8Z18 - chains A and F of the 8 polymer chains in the assembly; structure by electron microscopy, 3.94 A resolution.

# Chain A
Name: SIR2-like domain-containing protein
From: Bacillus subtilis subsp. natto (strain BEST195)
UniProt: D4G637 (D4G637_BACNB); residue numbers follow UniProt; this construct covers 1-1005
Amino-acid sequence (1005 residues; each row starts with the number of its first residue):
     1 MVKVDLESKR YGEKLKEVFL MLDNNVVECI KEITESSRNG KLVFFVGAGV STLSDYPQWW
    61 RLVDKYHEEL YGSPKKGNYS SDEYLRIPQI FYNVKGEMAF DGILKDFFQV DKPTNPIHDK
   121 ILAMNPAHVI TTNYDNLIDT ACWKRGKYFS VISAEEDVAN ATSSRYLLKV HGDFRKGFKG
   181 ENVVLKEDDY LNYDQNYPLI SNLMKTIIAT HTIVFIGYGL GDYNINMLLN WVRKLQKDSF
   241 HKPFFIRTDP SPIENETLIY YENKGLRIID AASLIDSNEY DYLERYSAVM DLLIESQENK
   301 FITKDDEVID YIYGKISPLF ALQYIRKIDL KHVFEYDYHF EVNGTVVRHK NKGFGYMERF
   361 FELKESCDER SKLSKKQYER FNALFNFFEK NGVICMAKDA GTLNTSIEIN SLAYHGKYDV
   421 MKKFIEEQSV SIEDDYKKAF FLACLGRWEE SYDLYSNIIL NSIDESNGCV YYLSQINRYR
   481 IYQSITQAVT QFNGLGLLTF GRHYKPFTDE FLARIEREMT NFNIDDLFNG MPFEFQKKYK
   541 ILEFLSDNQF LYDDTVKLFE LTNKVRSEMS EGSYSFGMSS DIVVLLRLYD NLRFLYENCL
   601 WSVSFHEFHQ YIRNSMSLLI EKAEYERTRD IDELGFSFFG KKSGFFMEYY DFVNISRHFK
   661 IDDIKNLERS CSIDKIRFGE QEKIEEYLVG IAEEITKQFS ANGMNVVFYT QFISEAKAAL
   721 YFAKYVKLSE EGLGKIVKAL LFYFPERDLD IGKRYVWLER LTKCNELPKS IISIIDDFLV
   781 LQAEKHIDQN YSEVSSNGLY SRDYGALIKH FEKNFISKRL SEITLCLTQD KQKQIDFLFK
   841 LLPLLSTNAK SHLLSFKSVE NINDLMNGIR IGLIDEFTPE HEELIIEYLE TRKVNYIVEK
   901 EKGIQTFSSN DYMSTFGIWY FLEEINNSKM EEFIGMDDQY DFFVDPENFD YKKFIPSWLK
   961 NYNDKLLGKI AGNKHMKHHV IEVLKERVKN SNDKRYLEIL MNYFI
Unresolved in the structure: 1-22

# Chain F
Name: Bacillus phage SPR Tube protein
From: Bacillus phage SPR
UniProt: A0A162TY69 (A0A162TY69_BACIU); residue numbers follow UniProt; this construct covers 1-264
Amino-acid sequence (264 residues; each row starts with the number of its first residue):
     1 MKTVIQDTAD VYFKRKSDGK LVFTAEAQTA SFSQAISEEK LRGGIGNKPL YILKSEKEIN
    61 LTVKNAFFDL EWLAMTQGET IQEETKVKVF DREHGLIVDD TNKVTLKGKP VSDVTFYNKK
   121 GLTYKIAVST DGTYTIPTAF AAAKDKLTAV YQIEKVGRRL AIKASKFSER YEVEYRTIAY
   181 NPDTEEVYSD IYIQFPNVSP SGEFEMSLEN GNALAPEIKF EALADTDTDE MAVVIEASRD
   241 ENTAAPVEDT TGSTQSSDLG GTTE
Unresolved in the structure: 1-2, 77-167, 239-264

# Interface between chain A and chain F
Residue-residue contacts - 47 pairs, chain A then chain F:
  Tyr336(A) with Asn212(F)
  Lys350(A) with Leu214(F)
  Lys398(A) with Glu26(F), salt bridge; Asn65(F), hydrogen bond
  Thr402(A) with Thr3(F); Val4(F); Gln6(F)
  Leu403(A) with Thr3(F); Val4(F), hydrogen bond (backbone-backbone)
  Asn404(A) with Thr3(F)
  Glu571(A) with Ser31(F), hydrogen bond
  Ser573(A) with Thr29(F), hydrogen bond
  Tyr574(A) with Thr29(F), hydrogen bond (backbone-side chain); Ala30(F), hydrogen bond (backbone-backbone)
  Ser575(A) with Gln28(F); Thr29(F), hydrogen bond (backbone-side chain)
  Phe576(A) with Ile5(F), hydrophobic; Asp7(F); Thr8(F); Ala9(F); Ala27(F); Gln28(F), hydrogen bond (backbone-backbone); Tyr175(F)
  Gly577(A) with Ile5(F)
  Met578(A) with Gln28(F), hydrogen bond (backbone-side chain)
  Asp632(A) with Phe32(F); Gln34(F)
  Leu634(A) with Phe32(F), hydrophobic
  Phe636(A) with Tyr180(F); Pro182(F)
  Ser637(A) with Ala179(F); Tyr180(F), hydrogen bond (backbone-backbone)
  Phe638(A) with Asp7(F); Tyr175(F), hydrophobic; Thr177(F); Ile178(F); Tyr180(F); Ile191(F), hydrophobic
  Phe639(A) with Ile5(F), hydrophobic; Asp7(F); Tyr180(F)
  Gly640(A) with Tyr180(F); Asn181(F); Glu185(F)
  Lys641(A) with Asn181(F), hydrogen bond (backbone-backbone); Pro182(F); Glu185(F)
Other interface residues (no listed pair), chain A (25 interface residues in all): His339, Val347, His349, Thr405
Other interface residues (no listed pair), chain F (28 interface residues in all): Ile193

# Overview
The interface between chain A and chain F involves 25 residues on one side and 28 on the other, with 11
hydrogen bonds and 1 salt bridge. Polar pairs include Lys398(A)-Glu26(F), Lys398(A)-Asn65(F) and
Glu571(A)-Ser31(F).
Chain A is SIR2-like domain-containing protein (Bacillus subtilis subsp. natto (strain BEST195)) and chain F
is Bacillus phage SPR Tube protein (Bacillus phage SPR); the structure, The tetramer complex of DSR2 and
tube-forming domain of phage tail tube protein, was determined by electron microscopy (same publication as
8YKF, 8YL5, 8YLN, 8YLT and 8ZTR).
